Entry 5NHU (X-ray diffraction, 1.45 A resolution); this record covers chains H and I of the 3 polymer chains in the assembly.

Chain H:
Molecule: Prothrombin
Organism: Homo sapiens
Notes: EC 3.4.21.5
Reference sequence: P00734 (THRB_HUMAN); residues 321-579 here correspond to UniProt positions 364-622 (UniProt number = residue number + 43)
Sequence (259 residues; row label = number of the first residue in the row):
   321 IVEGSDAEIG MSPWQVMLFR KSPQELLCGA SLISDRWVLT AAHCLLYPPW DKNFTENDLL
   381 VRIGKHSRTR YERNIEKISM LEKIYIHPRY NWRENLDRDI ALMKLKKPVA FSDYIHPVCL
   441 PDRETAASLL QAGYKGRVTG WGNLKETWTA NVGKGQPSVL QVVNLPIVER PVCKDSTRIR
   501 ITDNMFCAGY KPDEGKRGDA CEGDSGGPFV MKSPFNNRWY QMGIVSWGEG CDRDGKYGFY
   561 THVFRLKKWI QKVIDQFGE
Disordered / not traced: 468-473, 579
Swiss-Prot annotation at these positions:
  - region: A508 to V530 (High affinity receptor-binding region which is also known as the TP508 peptide)
  - active site (Charge relay system): H363, D419, S525
  - glycosylation: N373 (N-linked (GlcNAc...) (complex) asparagine)
Disulfide bonds: C348-C364, C493-C507, C521-C551
Covalent attachments: N-acetylglucosamine (NAG) linked to N373
Ion coordination: Na+: R553, K556

Chain I:
Molecule: Agap008004-pa
Organism: Anopheles gambiae
Reference sequence: Q7Q3R9 (Q7Q3R9_ANOGA); residues 1-82 here correspond to UniProt positions 22-103 (UniProt number = residue number + 21)
Sequence (82 residues; numbered 1 to 82; the number before each row is that of its first residue):
     1 APQYARGDVP TYDEEDFDEE SLKPHSSSSS DDGEEEFDPS LLEEHADAPT ARDPGRNPEF
    61 LRNSNTDEQA SAPAASSSES DE
Disordered / not traced: 1-35, 43-45, 63-82
Swiss-Prot annotation at these positions:
  - region: E35 to D47 (Blocks exosite I of host thrombin), D53 to R56 (Blocks active site cleft of host thrombin in a reverse direction compared to substrates)

Chain H / chain I interface:
Contacting residue pairs (70):
  F339(H) with L42(I), hydrophobic; A48(I), hydrophobic
  Q344(H) with L41(I), hydrogen bond (side chain-backbone); L42(I); A48(I); P49(I)
  E345(H) with P49(I); A51(I)
  L346(H) with P49(I), hydrogen bond (backbone-backbone); T50(I); A51(I), hydrogen bond (backbone-backbone)
  L347(H) with A51(I), hydrophobic
  H363(H) with D53(I), salt bridge; P54(I); G55(I), hydrogen bond (side chain-backbone)
  Y367(H) with P54(I), hydrophobic; P58(I); E59(I), hydrogen bond (side chain-backbone)
  P369(H) with E59(I)
  W370(H) with R52(I); D53(I); P54(I); N57(I); E59(I), hydrogen bond
  L380(H) with F37(I), hydrophobic
  R382(H) with L42(I)
  R388(H) with D47(I), salt bridge; A48(I), hydrogen bond (side chain-backbone)
  T389(H) with A46(I); D47(I)
  Y391(H) with P39(I)
  K397(H) with E36(I)
  I398(H) with F37(I), hydrophobic; L42(I), hydrophobic
  W412(H) with F60(I)
  R413(H) with F60(I)
  E414(H) with F60(I)
  N415(H) with F60(I)
  L416(H) with F60(I)
  K427(H) with E36(I), salt bridge
  N463(H) with T50(I)
  K474(H) with P49(I)
  Q476(H) with D47(I); A48(I), hydrogen bond (side chain-backbone); P49(I); T50(I), hydrogen bond
  R498(H) with F60(I); L61(I)
  I499(H) with F60(I), hydrophobic; L61(I), hydrophobic
  D519(H) with R56(I), salt bridge
  A520(H) with R56(I), hydrogen bond (backbone-side chain)
  E522(H) with T50(I); R52(I); D53(I), hydrogen bond (side chain-backbone); R56(I); N57(I), hydrogen bond
  G523(H) with D53(I), hydrogen bond (backbone-side chain)
  S525(H) with D53(I), hydrogen bond
  S546(H) with G55(I)
  W547(H) with G55(I); R56(I); F60(I), hydrophobic
  G548(H) with G55(I), hydrogen bond (backbone-backbone); R56(I); P58(I)
  E549(H) with L61(I)
  G550(H) with R56(I), hydrogen bond (backbone-side chain)
  C551(H) with R56(I)
  G558(H) with R56(I)
Also at the interface, not in a pair above, chain H (43 interface residues in all): K372, M400, C521, D524
The authors on this interface:
  - interface residues, chain I: D47(I), A48(I), N57(I)

Summary:
Chain H and chain I form an interface of 43 and 21 residues respectively; the contacts include 16 hydrogen
bonds and 4 salt bridges. Among the polar pairs are H363(H)-D53(I), R388(H)-D47(I) and K427(H)-E36(I).
Covalently linked N-acetylglucosamine: at N373(H). Curated annotation (UniProt) lists 3 active-site residues
on chain H. From the paper: interface residues D47(I), A48(I) and N57(I).
Chain H is Prothrombin (Homo sapiens) and chain I is Agap008004-pa (Anopheles gambiae); the structure, HUMAN
ALPHA THROMBIN COMPLEXED WITH ANOPHELES GAMBIAE cE5 ANTICOAGULANT, was determined by X-ray diffraction.
